PDB entry 5R0S | X-ray diffraction, 1.81 A resolution | chains A and B

[Chain A]
Molecule: Pre-mRNA-splicing factor 8
Organism: Saccharomyces cerevisiae (strain ATCC 204508 / S288c)
Notes: fragment: yPrp8 RNaseH
UniProtKB: P33334 (PRP8_YEAST); numbering as in UniProt (aligned over 1836-2090)
Amino-acid sequence (258 residues; each row starts with the number of its first residue):
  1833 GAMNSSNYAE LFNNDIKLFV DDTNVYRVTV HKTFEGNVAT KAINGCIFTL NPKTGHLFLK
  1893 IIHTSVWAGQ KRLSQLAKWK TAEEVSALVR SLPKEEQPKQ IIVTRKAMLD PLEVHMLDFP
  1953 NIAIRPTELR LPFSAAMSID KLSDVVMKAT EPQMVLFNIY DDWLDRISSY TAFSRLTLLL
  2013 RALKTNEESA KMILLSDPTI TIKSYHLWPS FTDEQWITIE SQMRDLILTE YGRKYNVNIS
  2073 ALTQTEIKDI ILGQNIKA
Disordered / not traced: 2070-2090
Sequence notes: expression tag (1833-1835)
UniProt features mapped onto this chain:
  - mutagenesis: Asp1853 (D1853A: Alters protein folding. Severely impaired growth. Strongly reduced growth at 35 degrees Celsius; when associated with A-1854; D1853N: Reduced growth at 30 degrees Celsius ...), Asp1854 (D1854A: Reduced growth at 30 degrees Celsius. Strongly reduced growth at 16 degrees Celsius. Strongly reduced growth at 35 degrees Celsius; when associated with A-1853 ...), Thr1855 (T1855A: Reduced growth at 30 degrees Celsius. Strongly reduced growth at 16 degrees Celsius), Thr1936 (T1936A: Reduced growth at 30 degrees Celsius. Strongly reduced growth at 16 degrees Celsius), Arg1937 (R1937K: Severely impaired growth. Reduced growth at 30 degrees Celsius. Strongly reduced growth at 16 degrees Celsius)

[Chain B]
Molecule: A1 cistron-splicing factor AAR2
Organism: Saccharomyces cerevisiae (strain ATCC 204508 / S288c)
Notes: fragment: GAMA - Aar2(1-152) - SSSSS - Aar2(171-317); engineered mutation(s): L153_D170delinsSSSSS
UniProtKB: P32357 (AAR2_YEAST); aligned to UniProt positions 1-317 over residues 1-317
Amino-acid sequence (308 residues; numbered -3 to 317; 13 numbers in that range are skipped by the numbering (no residue carries them; nothing is unmodelled there); the number before each row is that of its first residue; numbers below 1 keep their minus sign (Gly-3 is residue -3)):
    -3 GAMAMNTVPF TSAPIEVTIG IDQYSFNVKE NQPFHGIKDI PIGHVHVIHF QHADNSSMRY
    57 GYWFDCRMGN FYIQYDPKDG LYKMMEERDG AKFENIVHNF KERQMMVSYP KIDEDDTWYN
   117 LTEFVQMDKI RKIVRKDENQ FSYVDSSMTT VQENEL
   166 SSSSSDPAHS LNYTVINFKS REAIRPGHEM EDFLDKSYYL NTVMLQGIFK NSSNYFGELQ
   226 FAFLNAMFFG NYGSSLQWHA MIELICSSAT VPKHMLDKLD EILYYQIKTL PEQYSDILLN
   286 ERVWNICLYS SFQKNSLHNT EKIMENKYPE LL
Disordered / not traced: -3 to 0, 166-169
Sequence notes: expression tag (-3 to 0); conflict Ser166 (Leu153 in P32357), Ser167 (Lys154 in P32357), Ser170 (Leu157 in P32357)
UniProt features mapped onto this chain:
  - region: Leu261 to Ile282 (Leucine-zipper)
  - modified residue: Ser253 (Phosphoserine), Thr274 (Phosphothreonine)

[Chain A / chain B interface]
Pairs across the interface (16):
  Gln1907(A) - Met195(B)
  Gln1907(A) - Leu199(B)
  Leu1908(A) - Met195(B)  hydrophobic
  Trp1911(A) - Glu194(B)
  Trp1911(A) - Met195(B)  hydrophobic
  Trp1911(A) - Phe198(B)  hydrophobic
  Asp1942(A) - Lys184(B)  salt bridge
  Glu1945(A) - Lys184(B)  salt bridge
  Val1946(A) - Ile189(B)  hydrophobic
  Val1946(A) - Glu194(B)
  Val1946(A) - Phe198(B)  hydrophobic
  His1947(A) - Glu194(B)  salt bridge
  Leu1949(A) - Lys184(B)
  Leu1949(A) - Ser185(B)
  Leu1949(A) - Arg186(B)
  Asp1950(A) - Arg186(B)  salt bridge

[Summary]
The interface between chain A and chain B involves 9 residues on one side and 8 on the other; the contacts
include 4 salt bridges. Polar contacts include Asp1942(A)-Lys184(B), Glu1945(A)-Lys184(B) and
His1947(A)-Glu194(B). Curated annotation (UniProt) lists 5 mutagenesis sites on chain A.
Chain A is Pre-mRNA-splicing factor 8 and chain B is A1 cistron-splicing factor AAR2, both from Saccharomyces
cerevisiae (strain ATCC 204508 / S288c); the structure, PanDDA analysis group deposition -- Auto-refined data
of Aar2/RNaseH for ground state model 06, DMSO-free, was determined by X-ray diffraction, deposited together
with 5QY1, 5QY2, 5QY3, 5QY4, 5QY5, 5QY6 and 128 further entries.
